PDB entry 2EFW | X-ray diffraction, 2.50 A resolution | chains E and B of the 4 polymer chains in the assembly

[Chain E]
Molecule: 21-nt DNA strand
Sequence (21 nucleotides; numbered 1 to 21; the number before each row is that of its first residue):
     1 GACTGAACAT TTGGTACATA G
Disordered / not traced: 20-21

[Chain B]
Molecule: Replication termination protein
Organism: Bacillus subtilis
Reference sequence: P68732 (RTP_BACSU); numbering as in UniProt (aligned over 1-122)
Chain sequence (122 residues; row label = number of the first residue in the row):
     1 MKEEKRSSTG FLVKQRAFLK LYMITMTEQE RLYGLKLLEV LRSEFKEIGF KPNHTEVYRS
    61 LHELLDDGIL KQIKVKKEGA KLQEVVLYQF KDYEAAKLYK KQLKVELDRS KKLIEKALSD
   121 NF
Disordered / not traced: 1-7
Sequence notes: engineered mutation Ser110 (Cys in P68732)

[Interface between chain E and chain B]
Contacting residue pairs (11):
  DG13(E) - Arg16(B)  salt bridge to the phosphate
  DG13(E) - Glu56(B)  phosphate contact
  DG13(E) - Arg59(B)  salt bridge to the phosphate
  DG14(E) - Gln15(B)  hydrogen bond to the phosphate
  DG14(E) - Asn53(B)  phosphate contact
  DG14(E) - Glu56(B)  phosphate contact
  DG14(E) - Arg59(B)  hydrogen bond to the base
  DT15(E) - Thr55(B)  hydrogen bond to the base
  DA16(E) - His54(B)  hydrogen bond to the base
  DA16(E) - Thr55(B)  base contact
  DC17(E) - His54(B)  base contact
Interface residues without a listed pair, chain E (6 interface residues in all): DT12

[In short]
The interface between chain E and chain B involves 6 residues on one side and 7 on the other; the contacts
include 4 hydrogen bonds and 2 salt bridges. Polar pairs include DG14(E)-Arg59(B), DT15(E)-Thr55(B) and
DA16(E)-His54(B).
Chain E is a 21-nt DNA strand and chain B is Replication termination protein (Bacillus subtilis); the
structure, Crystal structure of the RTP:nRB complex from Bacillus subtilis, was determined by X-ray
diffraction.
